Entry 2YCT (X-ray diffraction, 2.25 A resolution); this record covers chains A and B.

Chain A (and B):
Name: Tyrosine phenol-lyase
From: Citrobacter freundii
Notes: EC 4.1.99.2; chain B of this document is another copy of the same molecule, construct and numbering; everything in this record applies to it too
UniProt: P31013 (TPL_CITFR); numbering as in UniProt (aligned over 1-456)
Chain sequence (456 residues; numbered 1 to 456; the number before each row is that of its first residue):
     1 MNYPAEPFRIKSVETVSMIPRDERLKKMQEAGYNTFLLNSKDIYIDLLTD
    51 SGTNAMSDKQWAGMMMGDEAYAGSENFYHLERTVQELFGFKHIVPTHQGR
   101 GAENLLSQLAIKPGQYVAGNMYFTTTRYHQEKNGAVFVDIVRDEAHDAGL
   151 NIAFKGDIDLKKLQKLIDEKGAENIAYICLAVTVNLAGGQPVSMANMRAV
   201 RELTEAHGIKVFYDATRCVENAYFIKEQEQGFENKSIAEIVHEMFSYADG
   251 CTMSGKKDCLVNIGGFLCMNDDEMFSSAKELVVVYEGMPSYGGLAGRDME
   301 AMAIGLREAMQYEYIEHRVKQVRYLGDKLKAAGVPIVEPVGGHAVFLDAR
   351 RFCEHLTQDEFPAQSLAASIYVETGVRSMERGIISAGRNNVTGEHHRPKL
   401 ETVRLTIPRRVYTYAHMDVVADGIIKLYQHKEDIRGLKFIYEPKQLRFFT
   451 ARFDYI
Disordered / not traced: 1
Covalent attachments: pyridoxal phosphate (PLP) linked to Lys-257
Ion coordination: K+ site 1: Gly-52, Asn-262 (shared with Glu-69(B) of chain B); K+ site 2: Glu-69 (shared with Gly-52(B), Asn-262(B) of chain B)
Residues lining bound ligands:
  - pyridine-N-oxide (9PO), molecule 1: Ser-12, Trp-61, Met-65
  - pyridine-N-oxide (9PO), molecule 2: Phe-36, Arg-100, Phe-123, Thr-124, Thr-125, Met-379, Arg-381, Phe-448, Phe-449
  - 3,6,9,12,15,18-hexaoxaicosane-1,20-diol (P33): Tyr-3, Ala-5, Tyr-324, Tyr-414, Ala-415, Asp-418, Val-419, Asp-422
  - PLI ((2E)-2-{[(Z)-{3-hydroxy-2-methyl-5-[(phosphonooxy)methyl]pyridin-4(1h)-ylidene}methyl]imino}propanoic acid): Thr-49, Ser-51, Gln-98, Gly-99, Arg-100, Glu-103, Phe-123, Thr-125, Asn-185, Asp-214, Thr-216, Arg-217, Ser-254, Lys-256, Met-379, Arg-381, Arg-404
  - PLI / pyridoxal phosphate: Thr-49, Ser-51, Gln-98, Gly-99, Arg-100, Glu-103, Phe-123, Thr-125, Thr-126, Asn-185, Asp-214, Thr-216, Arg-217, Ser-254, Lys-256, Met-379, Arg-381, Arg-404
  - pyridoxal phosphate (PLP): Ser-51, Gln-98, Gly-99, Arg-100, Glu-103, Phe-123, Thr-125, Thr-126, Asn-185, Asp-214, Thr-216, Arg-217, Ser-254, Lys-256
UniProt features mapped onto this chain:
  - modified residue: Lys-257 (N6-(pyridoxal phosphate)lysine)
What the authors report for this chain:
  - binding site for pyridine-N-oxide: Tyr-71, Thr-124, Arg-381
  - catalytic residues: Tyr-71, Lys-257, Arg-381 (citing earlier work)
  - specificity-determining residues: Thr-124, Phe-448 (citing earlier work)

How chain A and chain B interact:
Contacting residue pairs (106):
  Phe-36(A) / Ala-72(B)
  Phe-36(A) / Met-288(B)
  Leu-38(A) / Ala-72(B)
  Leu-38(A) / Gly-73(B)
  Asn-39(A) / Gly-73(B)
  Asn-39(A) / Tyr-78(B)  hydrogen bond
  Ser-40(A) / Asp-68(B)  hydrogen bond
  Ser-40(A) / Ala-70(B)
  Ser-40(A) / Gly-73(B)  hydrogen bond (backbone-backbone)
  Ser-40(A) / Ser-74(B)
  Lys-41(A) / Glu-75(B)
  Asp-46(A) / Ala-70(B)
  Thr-49(A) / Tyr-71(B)
  Ser-51(A) / Tyr-71(B)
  Gly-52(A) / Glu-69(B)
  Thr-53(A) / Glu-69(B)
  Met-56(A) / Arg-297(B)
  Trp-61(A) / Met-64(B)
  Trp-61(A) / Met-65(B)  hydrophobic
  Met-64(A) / Trp-61(B)
  Met-64(A) / Arg-297(B)
  Met-65(A) / Trp-61(B)  hydrophobic
  Asp-68(A) / Ser-40(B)  hydrogen bond
  Glu-69(A) / Gly-52(B)
  Glu-69(A) / Thr-53(B)
  Glu-69(A) / Asn-262(B)
  Ala-70(A) / Ser-40(B)
  Ala-70(A) / Asp-46(B)
  Ala-70(A) / Arg-377(B)
  Tyr-71(A) / Thr-49(B)
  Tyr-71(A) / Ser-51(B)
  Tyr-71(A) / Arg-100(B)  hydrogen bond
  Ala-72(A) / Phe-36(B)
  Ala-72(A) / Arg-377(B)  hydrogen bond (backbone-side chain)
  Gly-73(A) / Leu-38(B)
  Gly-73(A) / Asn-39(B)
  Gly-73(A) / Ser-40(B)  hydrogen bond (backbone-backbone)
  Ser-74(A) / Ser-40(B)
  Glu-75(A) / Lys-41(B)
  Tyr-78(A) / Asn-39(B)  hydrogen bond
  His-97(A) / His-97(B)
  His-97(A) / Tyr-285(B)
  His-97(A) / Glu-286(B)  salt bridge
  His-97(A) / Gly-293(B)
  Gln-98(A) / Glu-286(B)  hydrogen bond (side chain-backbone)
  Gln-98(A) / Tyr-291(B)  hydrogen bond
  Gln-98(A) / Gly-293(B)
  Arg-100(A) / Tyr-71(B)  hydrogen bond
  Arg-100(A) / Val-283(B)  hydrogen bond (side chain-backbone)
  Arg-100(A) / Val-284(B)
  Arg-100(A) / Tyr-285(B)
  Arg-100(A) / Gly-287(B)
  Arg-100(A) / Tyr-291(B)
  Asn-104(A) / Tyr-285(B)
  Tyr-128(A) / Val-284(B)  hydrophobic
  His-129(A) / Val-284(B)  hydrogen bond (side chain-backbone)
  Lys-132(A) / Tyr-285(B)  hydrogen bond
  Lys-256(A) / Tyr-291(B)  hydrogen bond
  Asn-262(A) / Glu-69(B)
  Asn-262(A) / Arg-297(B)  hydrogen bond
  Ile-263(A) / Gly-293(B)
  Lys-279(A) / Leu-446(B)
  Glu-280(A) / Gln-445(B)
  Val-283(A) / Arg-100(B)  hydrogen bond (backbone-side chain)
  Val-283(A) / Leu-446(B)  hydrophobic
  Val-284(A) / Arg-100(B)
  Val-284(A) / Tyr-128(B)  hydrophobic
  Val-284(A) / His-129(B)  hydrogen bond (backbone-side chain)
  Tyr-285(A) / His-97(B)
  Tyr-285(A) / Arg-100(B)
  Tyr-285(A) / Asn-104(B)
  Tyr-285(A) / Lys-132(B)  hydrogen bond
  Tyr-285(A) / Tyr-285(B)  hydrophobic
  Glu-286(A) / His-97(B)  hydrogen bond (backbone-side chain)
  Glu-286(A) / Gln-98(B)  hydrogen bond (backbone-side chain)
  Gly-287(A) / Gln-98(B)
  Gly-287(A) / Arg-100(B)
  Met-288(A) / Phe-448(B)  hydrophobic
  Met-288(A) / Phe-449(B)  hydrophobic
  Pro-289(A) / Phe-449(B)  hydrophobic
  Ser-290(A) / Phe-449(B)
  Tyr-291(A) / Gln-98(B)  hydrogen bond
  Tyr-291(A) / Arg-100(B)
  Tyr-291(A) / Lys-256(B)  hydrogen bond
  Gly-293(A) / His-97(B)
  Gly-293(A) / Gln-98(B)
  Gly-293(A) / Ile-263(B)
  Leu-294(A) / Ile-263(B)
  Arg-297(A) / Met-56(B)
  Arg-297(A) / Met-64(B)
  Arg-297(A) / Asn-262(B)  hydrogen bond
  Arg-297(A) / Asp-298(B)  salt bridge
  Asp-298(A) / Arg-297(B)  salt bridge
  Asp-298(A) / Asp-298(B)
  Arg-377(A) / Ala-72(B)  hydrogen bond (side chain-backbone)
  Tyr-441(A) / Ser-276(B)
  Tyr-441(A) / Glu-280(B)  hydrogen bond
  Pro-443(A) / Glu-280(B)
  Lys-444(A) / Glu-280(B)  hydrogen bond (backbone-side chain)
  Gln-445(A) / Glu-280(B)  hydrogen bond (side chain-backbone)
  Gln-445(A) / Val-284(B)
  Leu-446(A) / Val-283(B)
  Leu-446(A) / Val-284(B)  hydrophobic
  Phe-449(A) / Tyr-71(B)
  Phe-449(A) / Val-283(B)  hydrophobic
  Phe-449(A) / Met-288(B)  hydrophobic
Interface residues without a listed pair, chain A (60 interface residues in all): Glu-14, Leu-48, Ala-295, Glu-442, Thr-450
Interface residues without a listed pair, chain B (58 interface residues in all): Leu-48, Gly-67, Gly-101, Thr-125, Leu-281, Pro-289, Leu-294, Ala-295

Overview:
Chain A and chain B form an interface of 60 and 58 residues respectively, with 28 hydrogen bonds and 3 salt
bridges. Polar contacts include His-97(A)/Glu-286(B), Arg-297(A)/Asp-298(B) and Asn-39(A)/Tyr-78(B). From the
paper: catalytic residues Tyr-71(A), Lys-257(A) and Arg-381(A); a binding site for pyridine-N-oxide at
Tyr-71(A), Thr-124(A) and Arg-381(A).
Chain A and chain B are both Tyrosine phenol-lyase (Citrobacter freundii); the structure, Tyrosine
phenol-lyase from Citrobacter freundii in complex with pyridine N-oxide and the quinonoid intermediate formed
with ..., was determined by X-ray diffraction (same publication as 2YCN and 2YCP).
